Entry 6YN6 (electron microscopy, 3.28 A resolution); this record covers chains A and K of the 20 polymer chains in the assembly.

# Chain A (and K)
Molecule: Inducible lysine decarboxylase
Organism: Escherichia coli (strain K12)
Notes: EC 4.1.1.18; chain K of this document is another copy of the same molecule, construct and numbering; everything in this record applies to it too
UniProtKB: P0A9H3 (LDCI_ECOLI); residue numbers follow UniProt; this construct covers 1-711
Chain sequence (711 residues; row label = number of the first residue in the row):
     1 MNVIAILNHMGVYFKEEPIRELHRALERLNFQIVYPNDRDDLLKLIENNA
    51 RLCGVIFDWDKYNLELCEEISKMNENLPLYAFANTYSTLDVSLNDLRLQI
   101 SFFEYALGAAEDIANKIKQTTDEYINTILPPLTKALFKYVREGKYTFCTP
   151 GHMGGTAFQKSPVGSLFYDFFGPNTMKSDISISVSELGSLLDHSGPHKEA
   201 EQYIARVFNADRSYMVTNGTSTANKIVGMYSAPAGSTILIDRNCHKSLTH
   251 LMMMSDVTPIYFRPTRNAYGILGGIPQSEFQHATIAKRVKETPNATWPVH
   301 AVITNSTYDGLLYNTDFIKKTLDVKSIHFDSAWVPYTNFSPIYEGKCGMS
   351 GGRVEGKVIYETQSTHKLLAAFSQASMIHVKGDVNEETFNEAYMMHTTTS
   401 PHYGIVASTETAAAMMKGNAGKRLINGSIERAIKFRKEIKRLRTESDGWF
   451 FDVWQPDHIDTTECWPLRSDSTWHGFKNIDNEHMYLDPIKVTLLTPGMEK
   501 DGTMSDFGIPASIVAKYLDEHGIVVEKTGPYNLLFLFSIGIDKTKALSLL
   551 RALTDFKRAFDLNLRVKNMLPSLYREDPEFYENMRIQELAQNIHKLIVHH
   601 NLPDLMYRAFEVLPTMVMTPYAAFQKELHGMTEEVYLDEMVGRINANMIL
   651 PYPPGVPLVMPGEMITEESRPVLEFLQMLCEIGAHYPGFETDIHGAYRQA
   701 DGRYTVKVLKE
Modified positions: Lys367 ((2S)-2-amino-6-[[3-hydroxy-2-methyl-5-(phosphonooxymethyl)pyridin-4-yl]methylideneamino]hexanoic acid; LLP)
UniProt features mapped onto this chain:
  - modified residue: Lys367 (N6-(pyridoxal phosphate)lysine)
From the paper describing this entry:
  - self-association interface (contacts with another copy of this molecule); pairs are residue here / residue on that copy: Asn94-Glu445 (hydrogen bond), Asn314-Glu482 (hydrogen bond), Asp316-Arg468 (salt bridge), Gly352-Asp470 (backbone contact), Asp447-Thr444 (backbone contact), Ser446, Ser446, Tyr485
  - contacts within the chain: Glu482-Tyr485
  - conformationally variable residues (side-chain flip): Arg97, His694
  - mutagenesis - R97E: decreased binding to stacks

# How chain A and chain K interact
Residue-residue contacts (23):
  Asn94(A) with Glu445(K), hydrogen bond
  Asn314(A) with Glu482(K), hydrogen bond
  Asp316(A) with Arg468(K), salt bridge
  Pro341(A) with Asp460(K)
  Gly345(A) with Arg468(K)
  Gly351(A) with Arg468(K); Asp470(K)
  Gly352(A) with Asp470(K), hydrogen bond (backbone-side chain)
  Lys422(A) with Asp460(K)
  Glu445(A) with Asn94(K), hydrogen bond
  Asp460(A) with Pro341(K); Lys422(K)
  Thr461(A) with Thr462(K)
  Thr462(A) with Thr461(K)
  Arg468(A) with Asp316(K), salt bridge; Gly345(K); Gly351(K)
  Asp470(A) with Gly351(K); Gly352(K), hydrogen bond (side chain-backbone)
  Glu482(A) with Asn314(K); Glu482(K); Tyr485(K), hydrogen bond
  Tyr485(A) with Glu482(K), hydrogen bond
Other interface residues (no listed pair), chain A (19 interface residues in all): Ser350, Glu463, Asn481
Other interface residues (no listed pair), chain K (20 interface residues in all): Glu344, Ser350, Glu463, Asn481

# In short
Chain A and chain K form an interface of 19 and 20 residues respectively, with 7 hydrogen bonds and 2 salt
bridges. Among the polar pairs are Asp316(A)-Arg468(K), Asn94(A)-Glu445(K) and Asn314(A)-Glu482(K). The paper
reports that R97E of chain A reduces binding to stacks; conformational variability at Arg97(A) and His694(A).
Chain A and chain K are both Inducible lysine decarboxylase (Escherichia coli (strain K12)); the structure,
Inducible lysine decarboxylase LdcI stacks, pH 5.7, was determined by electron microscopy, deposited together
with 6YN5.
